5Y31 - chains A and B; structure by X-ray diffraction, 7.12 A resolution (low resolution: residue-level contacts below are approximate; hydrogen-bond / salt-bridge calls are withheld).

# Chain A
Protein: Disintegrin and metalloproteinase domain-containing protein 22
From: Homo sapiens
UniProtKB: Q9P0K1 (ADA22_HUMAN); residues 233-729 here = UniProt positions 233-729
Sequence (497 residues; numbered 233 to 729; the number before each row is that of its first residue):
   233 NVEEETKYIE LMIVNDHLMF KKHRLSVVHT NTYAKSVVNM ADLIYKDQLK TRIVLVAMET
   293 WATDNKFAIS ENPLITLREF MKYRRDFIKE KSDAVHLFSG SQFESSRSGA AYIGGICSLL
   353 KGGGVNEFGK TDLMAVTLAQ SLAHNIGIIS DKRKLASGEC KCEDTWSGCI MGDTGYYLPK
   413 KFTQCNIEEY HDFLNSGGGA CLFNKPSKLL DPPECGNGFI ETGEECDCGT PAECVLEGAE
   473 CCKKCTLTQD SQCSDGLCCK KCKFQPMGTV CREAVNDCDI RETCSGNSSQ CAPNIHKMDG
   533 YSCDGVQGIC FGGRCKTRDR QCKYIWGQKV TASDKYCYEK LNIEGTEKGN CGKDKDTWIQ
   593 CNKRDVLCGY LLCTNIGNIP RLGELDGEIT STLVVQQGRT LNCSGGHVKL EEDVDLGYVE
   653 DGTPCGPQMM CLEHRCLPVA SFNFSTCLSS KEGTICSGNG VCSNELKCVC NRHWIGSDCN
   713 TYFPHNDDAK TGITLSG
Disordered / not traced: 626-629, 719-729
Disulfides: Cys-349/Cys-433, Cys-392/Cys-417, Cys-394/Cys-401, Cys-447/Cys-477, Cys-458/Cys-474, Cys-460/Cys-466, Cys-473/Cys-494, Cys-485/Cys-491, Cys-490/Cys-516, Cys-503/Cys-523, Cys-510/Cys-542, Cys-535/Cys-547, Cys-554/Cys-605, Cys-569/Cys-635, Cys-583/Cys-593, Cys-600/Cys-663, Cys-657/Cys-668, Cys-679/Cys-694, Cys-688/Cys-700, Cys-702/Cys-711
Covalent attachments: N-acetylglucosamine (NAG) linked to Asn-519, Asn-675
Metal / ion sites: Ca2+ site 1: Glu-242, Asp-325, Cys-433, Asn-436; Ca2+ site 2: Glu-446, Asn-449, Phe-451, Glu-453, Glu-456, Asp-459; Ca2+ site 3: Asp-511, Ile-512, Glu-514, Asn-526, Ile-527
Curated features (UniProtKB/Swiss-Prot):
  - glycosylation (N-linked (GlcNAc...) asparagine): Asn-519, Asn-634, Asn-675
  - natural variant: Cys-401 (C401Y: In DEE61; uncertain significance)
What the authors report for this chain:
  - disease-associated variants - C401Y: decreased binding to Leucine-rich glioma-inactivated protein 1 (chain B) (citing earlier work)

# Chain B
Protein: Leucine-rich glioma-inactivated protein 1
From: Homo sapiens
UniProtKB: O95970 (LGI1_HUMAN); numbering as in UniProt (aligned over 37-557)
Sequence (544 residues; each row starts with the number of its first residue):
    21 DAAQPARRAR RTYEAYPAKP KCPAVCTCTK DNALCENARS IPRTVPPDVI SLSFVRSGFT
    81 EISEGSFLFT PSLQLLLFTS NSFDVISDDA FIGLPHLEYL FIENNNIKSI SRHTFRGLKS
   141 LIHLSLANNN LQTLPKDIFK GLDSLTNVDL RGNSFNCDCK LKWLVEWLGH TNATVEDIYC
   201 EGPPEYKKRK INSLSSKDFD CIITEFAKSQ DLPYQSLSID TFSYLNDEYV VIAQPFTGKC
   261 IFLEWDHVEK TFRNYDNITG TSTVVCKPIV IETQLYVIVA QLFGGSHIYK RDSFANKFIK
   321 IQDIEILKIR KPNDIETFKI ENNWYFVVAD SSKAGFTTIY KWNGNGFYSH QSLHAWYRDT
   381 DVEYLEIVRT PQTLRTPHLI LSSSSQRPVI YQWNKATQLF TNQTDIPNME DVYAVKHFSV
   441 KGDVYICLTR FIGDSKVMKW GGSSFQDIQA MPSRGSMVFQ PLQINNYQYA ILGSDYSFTQ
   501 VYNWDAEKAK FVKFQELNVQ APRSFTHVSI NKRNFLFASS FKGNTQIYKH VIVDLSAKHH
   561 HHHH
Disordered / not traced: 21-40, 552-564
Construct notes: expression tag (21-36, 558-564); engineered mutation Ala-470 (Arg in O95970)
Disulfides: Cys-42/Cys-48, Cys-46/Cys-55, Cys-177/Cys-200, Cys-179/Cys-221, Cys-260/Cys-286
Covalent attachments: N-acetylglucosamine (NAG) linked to Asn-192, Asn-277, Asn-422
Metal / ion sites: Ca2+: Asp-334, Glu-336, Asp-381, Val-382
Curated features (UniProtKB/Swiss-Prot):
  - glycosylation (N-linked (GlcNAc...) asparagine): Asn-192, Asn-277, Asn-422
  - natural variant: Cys-42 (C42G: In ETL1; C42R: In ETL1), Cys-46 (C46R: In ETL1), Ala-110 (A110D: In ETL1), Ile-122 (I122K: In ETL1), Glu-123 (E123K: In ETL1), Arg-136 (R136W: In ETL1), Ser-145 (S145R: In ETL1), Leu-154 (L154P: In ETL1), Cys-200 (C200R: In ETL1), Leu-232 (L232P: In ETL1), Ile-298 (I298T: In ETL1), Phe-318 (F318C: In ETL1), 3 further natural variant entries in UniProt
  - mutagenesis: Asn-192 (N192Q: Affects glycosylation; when associated with Q-277 and Q-422. Loss of protein secretion; when associated with Q-277 and Q-422), Asn-277 (N277Q: Affects glycosylation; when associated with Q-192 and Q-422. Loss of protein secretion; when associated with Q-192 and Q-422), Asn-422 (N422Q: Affects glycosylation; when associated with Q-192 and Q-277. Loss of protein secretion; when associated with Q-192 and Q-277)
What the authors report for this chain:
  - self-association interface (contacts with another copy of this molecule); pairs are residue here / residue on that copy: Arg-76/Glu-516 (hydrogen bond), Glu-123/Arg-474 (hydrogen bond)
  - mutagenesis - R470A: increased expression
  - disease-associated variants - R474Q: abolished binding to Leucine-rich glioma-inactivated protein 1 (chain B)
  - disease-associated variants - E123K: decreased localization (citing earlier work)
  - mutagenesis - Y433A, M477A: abolished binding to ADAM23
  - mutagenesis - F256A, V284A, L302A, R330A, K331A, K353A, R378A: decreased binding to ADAM23
  - disease-associated variants - C42G, C42R, C46F, C46R, C179R, C200R, E383A: decreased expression (citing earlier work)
  - disease-associated variants - S473L: decreased binding to ADAM22 (citing earlier work)
  - mutagenesis - R407C: unchanged binding to ADAM22
  - mutagenesis - R407C: unchanged binding to ADAM23
  - disease-associated variants - R474Q: unchanged binding to ADAM22
  - disease-associated variants - R474Q: unchanged binding to ADAM23
  - disease-associated variants - S473L: decreased binding to Disintegrin and metalloproteinase domain-containing protein 22 (chain A) (citing earlier work)
  - mutagenesis - R407C: unchanged binding to Disintegrin and metalloproteinase domain-containing protein 22 (chain A)
  - disease-associated variants - R474Q: unchanged binding to Disintegrin and metalloproteinase domain-containing protein 22 (chain A)

# Chain A / chain B interface
Residue-residue contacts (28; chain A residue first):
  Lys-254(A) / Ser-405(B)
  Gln-334(A) / Lys-353(B)
  Gln-334(A) / Trp-376(B)
  Gln-334(A) / Tyr-377(B)
  Gln-334(A) / Arg-378(B)
  Gln-334(A) / Ser-404(B)
  Phe-335(A) / Lys-353(B)
  Glu-336(A) / Trp-376(B)
  Ser-337(A) / Lys-353(B)
  Ser-338(A) / Ala-354(B)
  Ser-340(A) / Arg-378(B)
  Glu-359(A) / Lys-353(B)
  Glu-359(A) / Arg-378(B)
  Phe-360(A) / Ser-405(B)
  Gly-361(A) / Ser-405(B)
  Lys-362(A) / Asp-431(B)
  Lys-362(A) / Phe-451(B)
  Thr-397(A) / Ser-282(B)
  Trp-398(A) / Pro-255(B)
  Trp-398(A) / Phe-256(B)
  Trp-398(A) / Phe-541(B)
  Asp-405(A) / Lys-331(B)
  Gly-407(A) / Lys-331(B)
  Tyr-408(A) / Asn-333(B)
  Tyr-408(A) / Tyr-433(B)
  Tyr-408(A) / Met-477(B)
  Tyr-409(A) / Leu-237(B)
  Tyr-409(A) / Phe-541(B)
Other interface residues (no listed pair), chain A (18 interface residues in all): Thr-406
Other interface residues (no listed pair), chain B (22 interface residues in all): Arg-330, Ser-351, Gln-406, Arg-523
The authors on this interface:
  - hot spots on chain A (mutagenesis) - W398D, Y408A, Y408A/Y409A, Y409A: abolished binding to Leucine-rich glioma-inactivated protein 1 (chain B)
  - hot spots on chain A (mutagenesis) - E359A, D405A: decreased binding to Leucine-rich glioma-inactivated protein 1 (chain B)

# Summary
18 residues of chain A and 22 residues of chain B are in contact. N-acetylglucosamine is covalently linked to
Asn-519(A) and Asn-675(A). The paper reports that F256A, V284A and L302A of chain B, among others, reduce
binding to ADAM23; a self-association interface involving Arg-76(B), Glu-123(B) and Arg-474(B) among others;
28 substitutions were tested in all.
Chain A is Disintegrin and metalloproteinase domain-containing protein 22 and chain B is Leucine-rich
glioma-inactivated protein 1, both from Homo sapiens; the structure, Crystal structure of human LGI1-ADAM22
complex, was determined by X-ray diffraction together with 5Y2Z and 5Y30 from the same study.
